Entry 9HXC (electron microscopy, 3.30 A resolution); this record covers chains D and O of the 28 polymer chains in the assembly.

== Chain D ==
Name: Asgard tubulin AtubB2
From: Candidatus Lokiarchaeum ossiferum
Chain sequence (423 residues; row label = number of the first residue in the row):
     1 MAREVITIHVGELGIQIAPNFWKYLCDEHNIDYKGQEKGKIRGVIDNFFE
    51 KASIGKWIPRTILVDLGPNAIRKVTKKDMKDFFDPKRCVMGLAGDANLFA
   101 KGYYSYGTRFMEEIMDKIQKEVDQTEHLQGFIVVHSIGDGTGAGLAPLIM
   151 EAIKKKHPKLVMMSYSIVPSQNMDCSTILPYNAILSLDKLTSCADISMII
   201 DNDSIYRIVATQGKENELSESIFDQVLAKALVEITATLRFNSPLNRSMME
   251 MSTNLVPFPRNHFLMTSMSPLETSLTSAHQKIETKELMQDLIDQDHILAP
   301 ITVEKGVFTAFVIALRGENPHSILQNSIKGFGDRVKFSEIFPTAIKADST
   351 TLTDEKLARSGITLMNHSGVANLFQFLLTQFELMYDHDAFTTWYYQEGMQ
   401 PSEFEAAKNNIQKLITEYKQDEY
Not modelled in the structure: 1

== Chain O ==
Name: Asgard tubulin AtubA with residues from TEV protease cleavage site
From: Candidatus Lokiarchaeum ossiferum
Chain sequence (428 residues; numbered 1 to 428; the number before each row is that of its first residue):
     1 MAGEIVCIQVGQAGNQIAGAFWQKICAEHGIDPVNGKAIDVVGDTDIFFN
    51 TIGDKYIPRAVVVDLEPAVVENIREKFGTLFDPKSIVSGADGAGNNFAIG
   101 FNEHGAETLEKVMQVVEQRVSETESIGGFILTHSCGGGTGSGFGSKILKT
   151 IRERYPKVPIFTFSIFPSPKISETVVEPYNAIMTLSNLIKYASCSIVLDN
   201 EALFSIAEKKLEVENPSLEDLNLIIAQVLTNVTASLRFSGTLNLDLGKLV
   251 TNLVPFSNLHFLMASTAPLVLAGKESYEKMTAKELSAQVFGDEYICAACK
   301 PTTGRYLAASVLFRGAVKTSDVNEAMATVKEQNSFVNWIPTGFKISKSET
   351 SPKDSALGVIMLGNNSEIVSVFERIGANFDRLWSRKAFAHWFTDSGFEEK
   401 DLDDARALVQKVIDDYRKLTEDAENLYF
Not modelled in the structure: 1
Residues lining bound ligands: GDP (guanosine-5'-diphosphate): G11, Q12, A13, Q16, I17, A93, N95, S134, G136, G137, G138, T139, G140, I165, E173, N200, L203, L218, L221, N222, I225

== Chain D / chain O interface ==
Contacting residue pairs (57; chain D residue first):
  R3(D) with E66(O), salt bridge; P67(O); A90(O); D91(O), hydrogen bond (side chain-backbone)
  H127(D) with D91(O), salt bridge
  N241(D) with N72(O)
  P243(D) with Q12(O)
  R246(D) with Q12(O)
  E250(D) with A93(O); G94(O); N95(O)
  S252(D) with W391(O)
  T253(D) with G94(O); V176(O); F388(O); W391(O)
  N254(D) with T174(O); F388(O)
  V256(D) with H390(O); W391(O), hydrogen bond (backbone-side chain)
  P257(D) with F388(O), hydrogen bond (backbone-backbone); H390(O), hydrogen bond (backbone-side chain)
  F258(D) with K386(O); A387(O), hydrophobic; H390(O)
  T309(D) with V175(O)
  P320(D) with N215(O)
  H321(D) with F204(O); P216(O); S217(O); L218(O)
  S322(D) with E208(O); N215(O); P216(O), hydrogen bond (backbone-backbone)
  I323(D) with N215(O)
  K329(D) with K170(O); E201(O), salt bridge
  S338(D) with R385(O)
  E339(D) with R381(O), hydrogen bond (backbone-side chain)
  I340(D) with L382(O); R385(O)
  F341(D) with V175(O), hydrophobic; L382(O), hydrophobic; R385(O); A387(O), hydrophobic
  T343(D) with I171(O); S172(O)
  A344(D) with S172(O); E173(O); T174(O); V175(O)
  I345(D) with S172(O), hydrogen bond (backbone-backbone); E173(O)
  K346(D) with N95(O); E173(O); T174(O)
  D421(D) with R385(O), salt bridge
Other interface residues (no listed pair), chain D (35 interface residues in all): L255, P259, A310, Q325, N326, I328, P342, D348
Other interface residues (no listed pair), chain O (34 interface residues in all): G92, N378, A389

== In short ==
The interface between chain D and chain O involves 35 residues on one side and 34 on the other, with 7
hydrogen bonds and 4 salt bridges. Polar pairs include R3(D)-E66(O), H127(D)-D91(O) and K329(D)-E201(O). Chain
O binds GDP.
Here chain D is Asgard tubulin AtubB2 and chain O is Asgard tubulin AtubA with residues from TEV protease
cleavage site, both from Candidatus Lokiarchaeum ossiferum. Entry 9HXC (CryoEM structure of Asgard AtubA/B2
microtubule) was determined by electron microscopy (same publication as 9F6T, 9F6U and 9F6V).
